Entry 5C44 (X-ray diffraction, 3.95 A resolution); this record covers chains A and U of the 15 polymer chains in the assembly.

# Chain A
Molecule: DNA-directed RNA polymerase II subunit RPB1
From: Saccharomyces cerevisiae (strain ATCC 204508 / S288c)
Notes: EC 2.7.7.6
UniProt: P04050 (RPB1_YEAST); numbering as in UniProt (aligned over 1-1733)
Sequence (1733 residues; numbered 1 to 1733; the number before each row is that of its first residue):
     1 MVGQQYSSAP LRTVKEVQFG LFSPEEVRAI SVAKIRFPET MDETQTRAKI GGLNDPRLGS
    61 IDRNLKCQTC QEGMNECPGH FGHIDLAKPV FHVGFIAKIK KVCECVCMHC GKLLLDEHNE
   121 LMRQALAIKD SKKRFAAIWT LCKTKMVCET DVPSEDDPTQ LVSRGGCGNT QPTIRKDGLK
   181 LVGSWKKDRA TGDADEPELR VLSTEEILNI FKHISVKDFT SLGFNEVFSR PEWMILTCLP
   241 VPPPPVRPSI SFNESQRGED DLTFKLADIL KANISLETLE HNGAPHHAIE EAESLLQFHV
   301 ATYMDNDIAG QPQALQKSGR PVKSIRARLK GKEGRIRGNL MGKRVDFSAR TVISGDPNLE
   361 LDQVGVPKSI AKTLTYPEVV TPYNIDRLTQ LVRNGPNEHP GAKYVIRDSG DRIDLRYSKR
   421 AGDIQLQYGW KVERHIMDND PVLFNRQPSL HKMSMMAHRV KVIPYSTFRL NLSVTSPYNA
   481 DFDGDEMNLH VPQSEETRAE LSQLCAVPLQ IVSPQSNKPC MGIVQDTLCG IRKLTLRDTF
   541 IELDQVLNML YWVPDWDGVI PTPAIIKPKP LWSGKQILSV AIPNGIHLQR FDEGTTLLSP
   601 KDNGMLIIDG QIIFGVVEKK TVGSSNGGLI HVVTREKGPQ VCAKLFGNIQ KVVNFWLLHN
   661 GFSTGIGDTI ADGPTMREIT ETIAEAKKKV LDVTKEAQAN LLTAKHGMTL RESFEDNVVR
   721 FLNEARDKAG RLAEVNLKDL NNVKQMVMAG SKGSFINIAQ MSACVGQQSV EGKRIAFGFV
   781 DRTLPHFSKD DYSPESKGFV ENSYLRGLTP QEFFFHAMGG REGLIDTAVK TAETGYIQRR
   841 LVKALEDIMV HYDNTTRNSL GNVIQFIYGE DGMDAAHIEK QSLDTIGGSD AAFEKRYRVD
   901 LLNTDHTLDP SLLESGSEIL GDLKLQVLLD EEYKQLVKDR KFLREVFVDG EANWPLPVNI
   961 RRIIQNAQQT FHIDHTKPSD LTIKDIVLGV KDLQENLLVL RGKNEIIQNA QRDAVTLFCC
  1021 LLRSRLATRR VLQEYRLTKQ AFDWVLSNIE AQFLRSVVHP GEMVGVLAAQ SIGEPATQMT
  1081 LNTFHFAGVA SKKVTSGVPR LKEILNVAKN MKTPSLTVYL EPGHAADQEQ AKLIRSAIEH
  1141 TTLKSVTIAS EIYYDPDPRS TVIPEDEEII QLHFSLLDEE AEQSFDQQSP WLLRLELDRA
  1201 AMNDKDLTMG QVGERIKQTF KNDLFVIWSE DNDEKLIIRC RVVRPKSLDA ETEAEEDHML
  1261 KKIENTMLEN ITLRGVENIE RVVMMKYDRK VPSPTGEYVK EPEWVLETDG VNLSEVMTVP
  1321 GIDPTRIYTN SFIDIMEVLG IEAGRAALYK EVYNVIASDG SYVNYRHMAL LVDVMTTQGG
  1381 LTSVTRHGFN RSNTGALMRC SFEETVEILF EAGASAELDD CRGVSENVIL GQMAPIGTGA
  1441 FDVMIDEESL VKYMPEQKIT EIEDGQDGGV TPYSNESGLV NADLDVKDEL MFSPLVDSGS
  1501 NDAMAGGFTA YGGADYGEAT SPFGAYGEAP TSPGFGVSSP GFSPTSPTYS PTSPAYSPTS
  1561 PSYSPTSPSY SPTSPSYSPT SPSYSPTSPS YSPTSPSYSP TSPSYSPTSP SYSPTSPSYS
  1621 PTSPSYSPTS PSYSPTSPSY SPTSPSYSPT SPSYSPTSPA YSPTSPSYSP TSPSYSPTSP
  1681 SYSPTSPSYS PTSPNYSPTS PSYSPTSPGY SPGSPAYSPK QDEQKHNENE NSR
Unresolved in the structure: 1, 1082-1083, 1176-1184, 1246-1253, 1455-1733
UniProt features mapped onto this chain:
  - region: Pro248 to Asp260 (Lid loop), Asn306 to Lys323 (Rudder loop), Pro810 to Glu822 (Bridging helix)
  - binding site (Zn(2+)): Cys67, Cys70, Cys77, His80, Cys107, Cys110, Cys148, Cys167
  - binding site (Mg(2+)): Asp481, Asp483, Asp485
  - modified residue: Thr1471 (Phosphothreonine)
  - cross-link (Glycyl lysine isopeptide (Lys-Gly)): Lys695 (interchain with G-Cter in ubiquitin), Lys1246 (interchain with G-Cter in ubiquitin), Lys1350 (interchain with G-Cter in ubiquitin)
  - natural variant: Ser1653 to Pro1659 (deletion: In strain: A364A)
  - mutagenesis: Lys1246 (K1246R: Impairs ubiquitination during transcription stress)
Disulfide bonds: Cys67-Cys77

# Chain U
Molecule: Synthetic DNA
Sequence (53 nucleotides; numbered 1 to 53; the number before each row is that of its first residue):
     1 CCTACCGATA AGCAGACGAT CCTCTCGAAC CACGGACTCT TTATATACAA GCG
Unresolved in the structure: 1, 29-53

# Chain A / chain U interface
Residue-residue contacts (19):
  Lys330(A) - DC17(U)  salt bridge to the phosphate
  Lys332(A) - DT20(U)  salt bridge to the phosphate
  Arg337(A) - DG18(U)  salt bridge to the phosphate
  Arg344(A) - DC22(U)  salt bridge to the phosphate
  Arg350(A) - DC21(U)  sugar contact
  Arg350(A) - DC22(U)  hydrogen bond to the sugar
  Gln447(A) - DT20(U)  base contact
  Gln447(A) - DC21(U)  sugar contact
  Pro448(A) - DT20(U)  base contact
  Thr831(A) - DA19(U)  sugar contact
  Ala832(A) - DA19(U)  sugar contact
  Gly835(A) - DA19(U)  sugar contact
  Tyr836(A) - DC17(U)  hydrogen bond to the base
  Tyr836(A) - DG18(U)  phosphate contact
  Arg1386(A) - DA16(U)  sugar contact
  Arg1386(A) - DC17(U)  base contact
  Glu1403(A) - DC17(U)  phosphate contact
  Glu1403(A) - DG18(U)  phosphate contact
  Glu1404(A) - DC17(U)  hydrogen bond to the phosphate
Other interface residues (no listed pair), chain A (16 interface residues in all): Glu333, Arg839
Other interface residues (no listed pair), chain U (8 interface residues in all): DT23

# In short
The interface between chain A and chain U involves 16 residues on one side and 8 on the other; the contacts
include 3 hydrogen bonds and 4 salt bridges. Among the polar pairs are Tyr836(A)-DC17(U), Arg350(A)-DC22(U)
and Glu1404(A)-DC17(U).
Chain A is DNA-directed RNA polymerase II subunit RPB1 (Saccharomyces cerevisiae (strain ATCC 204508 / S288c))
and chain U is Synthetic DNA; the structure, Crystal structure of a transcribing RNA Polymerase II complex
reveals a complete transcription bubble, was determined by X-ray diffraction, deposited together with 5C3E,
5C4A, 5C4J and 5C4X.
